1JL7 - chain A; structure by X-ray diffraction, 1.40 A resolution.

Chain A:
Protein: Monomer hemoglobin component III
Source organism: Glycera dibranchiata
UniProt: P02216 (GLB1_GLYDI); residue numbers follow UniProt; this construct covers 1-147
Chain sequence (147 residues; numbered 1 to 147; the number before each row is that of its first residue):
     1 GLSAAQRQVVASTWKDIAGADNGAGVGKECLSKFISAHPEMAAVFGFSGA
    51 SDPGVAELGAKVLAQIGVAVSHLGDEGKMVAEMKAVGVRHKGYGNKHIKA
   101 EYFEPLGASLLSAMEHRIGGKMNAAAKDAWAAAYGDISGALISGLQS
Metal / ion sites: heme Fe: His90 (together with cyanide ion)
Residues lining bound ligands:
  - cyanide ion (CYN): Leu31, Phe45, Leu58, Val62, His90
  - heme (HEM): Phe34, Val44, Phe45, Leu58, Lys61, Val62, Gln65, Ile66, Met83, Val86, Arg89, His90, Tyr93, Gly94, Ile98, Tyr102, Phe103, Leu106, Tyr134, Leu141
Curated features (UniProtKB/Swiss-Prot):
  - binding site (heme b): His90
  - site: Pro105 (Causes a bend in the G helix)

In short:
Bound to chain A: cyanide ion and heme. UniProt lists heme b-binding residue His90.
Chain A is Monomer hemoglobin component III (Glycera dibranchiata); the structure, Crystal Structure Of
CN-Ligated Component III Glycera Dibranchiata Monomeric Hemoglobin, was determined by X-ray diffraction
together with 1JL6, 1JF3 and 1JF4 from the same study.
